5D8Z - chain A; structure by X-ray diffraction, 2.70 A resolution.

# Chain A
Protein: endoglucanase
Source organism: Ganoderma lucidum
Sequence (347 residues; numbered 1 to 347; the number before each row is that of its first residue):
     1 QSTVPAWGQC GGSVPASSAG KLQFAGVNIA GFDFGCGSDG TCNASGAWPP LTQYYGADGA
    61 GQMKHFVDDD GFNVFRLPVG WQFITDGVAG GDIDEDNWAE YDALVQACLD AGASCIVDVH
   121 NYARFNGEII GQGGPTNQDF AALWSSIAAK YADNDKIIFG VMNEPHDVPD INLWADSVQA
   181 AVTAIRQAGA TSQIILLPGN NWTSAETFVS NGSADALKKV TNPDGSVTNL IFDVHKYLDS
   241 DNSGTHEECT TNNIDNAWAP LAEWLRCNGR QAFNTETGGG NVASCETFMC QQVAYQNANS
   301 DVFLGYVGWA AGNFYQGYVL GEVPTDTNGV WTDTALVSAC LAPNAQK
Unresolved in the structure: 1-21, 346-347
Cystine bridges: Cys-36/Cys-42, Cys-108/Cys-115, Cys-249/Cys-285, Cys-290/Cys-340

# Overview
Chain A is endoglucanase (Ganoderma lucidum); the structure, Structrue of a lucidum protein, was determined by
X-ray diffraction together with 5D8W from the same study.
